PDB entry 7X10 | electron microscopy, 2.93 A resolution | chains A and E of the 5 polymer chains in the assembly

# Chain A
Name: engineered G alpha 12 subunit
Source organism: Homo sapiens
Sequence (345 residues; row label = number of the first residue in the row; note: 26 numbers in that range are skipped by the numbering (no residue carries them; nothing is unmodelled there)):
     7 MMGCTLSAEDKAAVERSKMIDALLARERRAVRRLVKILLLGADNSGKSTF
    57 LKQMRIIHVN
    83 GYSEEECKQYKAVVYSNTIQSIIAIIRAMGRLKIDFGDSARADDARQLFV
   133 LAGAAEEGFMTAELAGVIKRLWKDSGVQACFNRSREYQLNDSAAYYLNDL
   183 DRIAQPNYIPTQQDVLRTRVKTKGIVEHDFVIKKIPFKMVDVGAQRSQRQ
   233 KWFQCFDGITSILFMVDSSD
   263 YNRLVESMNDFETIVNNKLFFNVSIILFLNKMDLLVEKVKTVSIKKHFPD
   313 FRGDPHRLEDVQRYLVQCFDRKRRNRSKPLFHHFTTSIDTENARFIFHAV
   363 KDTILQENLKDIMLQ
Disordered / not traced: 7-12, 83-204, 225-228, 263, 377

# Chain E
Name: scFv16
Source organism: Homo sapiens
Notes: antibody fragment or engineered binder
Sequence (247 residues; row label = number of the first residue in the row; note: 1 number in that range is skipped by the numbering (no residue carries it; nothing is unmodelled there)):
     2 VQLVESGGGLVQPGGSRKLSCSASGFAFSSFGMHWVRQAPEKGLEWVAYI
    52 SSGSGTIYYADTVKGRFTISRDDPKNTLFLQMTSLRSEDTAMYYCVRSIY
   102 YYGSSPFDFWGQGTTLTVS
   122 AGGGGSGGGGSGGGGSADIVMTQATSSVPVTPGESVSISCRSSKSLLHSN
   172 GNTYLYWFLQRPGQSPQLLIYRMSNLASGVPDRFSGSGSGTAFTLTISRL
   222 EAEDVGVYYCMQHLEYPLTFGAGTKLEL
Disordered / not traced: 122-138
Disulfides: Cys161-Cys231

# Interface between chain A and chain E
Contacting residue pairs (15):
  Ser13(A) with His169(E), hydrogen bond (backbone-side chain); Tyr175(E)
  Ala14(A) with His234(E); Leu235(E); Glu236(E)
  Glu15(A) with Tyr175(E); Tyr177(E), hydrogen bond; Arg193(E), salt bridge; His234(E), salt bridge
  Ala18(A) with Tyr101(E), hydrophobic
  Ala19(A) with Tyr101(E)
  Glu21(A) with Ser52(E); Thr57(E), hydrogen bond
  Arg22(A) with Ile100(E); Tyr102(E)
Also at the interface, not in a pair above, chain A (8 interface residues in all): Met25
Also at the interface, not in a pair above, chain E (17 interface residues in all): Ser31, Ser53, Gly54, Asn171, Tyr237

# Summary
Chain A and chain E form an interface of 8 and 17 residues respectively, with 3 hydrogen bonds and 2 salt
bridges. Polar contacts include Glu15(A)-Arg193(E), Glu15(A)-His234(E) and Ser13(A)-His169(E).
Here chain A is engineered G alpha 12 subunit and chain E is scFv16, both from Homo sapiens. Entry 7X10
(ADGRL3/miniG12 complex) was determined by electron microscopy together with 7WY5, 7WY8 and 7WYB from the same
study.
